Entry 2PRY (X-ray diffraction, 2.35 A resolution); this record covers chain A.

# Chain A
Name: Orotate phosphoribosyltransferase 1
Organism: Saccharomyces cerevisiae
Notes: EC 2.4.2.10
Reference sequence: P13298 (PYRE_YEAST); residues 0-225 here correspond to UniProt positions 1-226 (UniProt number = residue number + 1)
Sequence (226 residues; each row starts with the number of its first residue; numbering starts at 0):
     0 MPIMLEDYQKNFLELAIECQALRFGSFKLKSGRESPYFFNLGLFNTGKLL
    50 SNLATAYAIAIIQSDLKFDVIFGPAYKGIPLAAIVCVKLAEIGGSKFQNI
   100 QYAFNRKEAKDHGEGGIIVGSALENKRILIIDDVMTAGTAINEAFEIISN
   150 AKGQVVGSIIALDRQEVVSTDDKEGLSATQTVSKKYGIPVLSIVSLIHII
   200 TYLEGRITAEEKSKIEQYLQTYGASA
Disordered / not traced: 0-1, 109-114, 136-138
UniProt features mapped onto this chain:
  - binding site (5-phospho-alpha-D-ribose 1-diphosphate): Lys-29, Tyr-75, Lys-76, Arg-105, Lys-106, Lys-109, His-111, Asp-131 to Ala-139
  - binding site (orotate): Phe-37, Phe-38, Thr-135, Arg-163
  - modified residue (Phosphoserine): Ser-212, Ser-224

# In short
UniProt lists 16 residues binding 5-phospho-alpha-D-ribose 1-diphosphate and 4 orotate-binding residues.
Chain A is Orotate phosphoribosyltransferase 1 (Saccharomyces cerevisiae); the structure, Apo form of S.
cerevisiae orotate phosphoribosyltransferase, was determined by X-ray diffraction (same publication as 2PRZ).
